Entry 6H5J (X-ray diffraction, 1.40 A resolution); this record covers chain A.

# Chain A
Name: 3-dehydroquinate dehydratase
Source organism: Salmonella typhi
Notes: EC 4.2.1.10
UniProtKB: P24670 (AROD_SALTI); numbering as in UniProt (aligned over 1-252)
Amino-acid sequence (252 residues; numbered 1 to 252; the number before each row is that of its first residue):
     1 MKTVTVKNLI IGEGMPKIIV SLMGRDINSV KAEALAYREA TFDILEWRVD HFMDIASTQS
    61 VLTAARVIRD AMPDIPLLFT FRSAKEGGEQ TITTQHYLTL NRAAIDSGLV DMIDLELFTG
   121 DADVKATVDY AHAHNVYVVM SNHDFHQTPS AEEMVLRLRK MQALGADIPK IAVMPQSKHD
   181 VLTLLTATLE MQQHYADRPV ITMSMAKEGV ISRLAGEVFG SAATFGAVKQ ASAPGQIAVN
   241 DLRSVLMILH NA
Covalently attached groups: (3R)-3,4,5-tris(hydroxyl)cyclohexane-1-carboxylic acid (FT5) linked to Lys-170
Small-molecule neighbours: FT5 ((3R)-3,4,5-tris(hydroxyl)cyclohexane-1-carboxylic acid): Ser-21, Glu-46, Arg-48, Thr-80, Arg-82, His-143, Ala-172, Met-203, Met-205, Arg-213, Phe-225, Ser-232, Ala-233, Gln-236
Swiss-Prot annotation at these positions:
  - active site: His-143 (Proton donor/acceptor), Lys-170 (Schiff-base intermediate with substrate)
  - binding site (3-dehydroquinate): Ser-21, Glu-46 to Arg-48, Arg-82, Arg-213, Ser-232, Gln-236
From the paper describing this entry:
  - binding site for FT5: Ser-21, Glu-46, Arg-48, Arg-82, His-143, Lys-170, Arg-213, Ser-232, Gln-236
  - contacts within the chain: Asp-114/Lys-170 (water-mediated contact)
  - catalytic residues: His-143, Lys-170 (citing earlier work)

# Summary
Covalently linked compound FT5: at Lys-170. From UniProt: active-site residues His-143 and Lys-170 and 8
residues binding 3-dehydroquinate. The paper reports catalytic residues His-143 and Lys-170; a binding site
for FT5 at Ser-21, Glu-46 and Arg-48 among others.
Chain A is 3-dehydroquinate dehydratase (Salmonella typhi); the structure, Crystal structure of DHQ1 from
Salmonella typhi covalently modified by ligand 4, was determined by X-ray diffraction (same publication as
6H5C, 6H5D and 6H5G).
